Entry 7D2Q (X-ray diffraction, 1.99 A resolution); this record covers chains D and F of the 6 polymer chains in the assembly.

# Chain D (and F)
Protein: AbrB/MazE/SpoVT family DNA-binding domain-containing protein
From: Deinococcus radiodurans
Notes: chain F of this document is another copy of the same molecule, construct and numbering; everything in this record applies to it too
UniProtKB: A0A6G9BVE7 (A0A6G9BVE7_DEIRD); residues 1-80 here = UniProt positions 1-80
Chain sequence (80 residues; each row starts with the number of its first residue):
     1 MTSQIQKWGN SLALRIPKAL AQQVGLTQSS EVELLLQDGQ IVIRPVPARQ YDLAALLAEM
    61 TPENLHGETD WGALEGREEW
Disordered / not traced: 1-50

# Interface between chain D and chain F
Pairs across the interface - 6 pairs, chain D then chain F:
  Pro-62(D) / Gly-67(F)
  Glu-63(D) / Gly-67(F)
  Glu-63(D) / Glu-68(F)  hydrogen bond (side chain-backbone)
  Gly-67(D) / Pro-62(F)
  Gly-67(D) / Glu-63(F)
  Glu-68(D) / Glu-63(F)  hydrogen bond (backbone-side chain)

# In short
The chain D/chain F interface involves 4 residues from each chain, with 2 hydrogen bonds. The hydrogen-bonded
pair is Glu-63(D)/Glu-68(F).
Chain D and chain F are both AbrB/MazE/SpoVT family DNA-binding domain-containing protein (Deinococcus
radiodurans); the structure, Crystal structure of MazE-MazF (Form-I) from Deinococcus radiodurans, was
determined by X-ray diffraction, deposited together with 7D28, 7D2M, 7D2N and 7D2P.
